Entry 6IOL (electron microscopy, 3.76 A resolution); this record covers chains L and E of the 12 polymer chains in the assembly.

# Chain L
Protein: Multidrug resistance protein MexA
Organism: Pseudomonas aeruginosa
Reference sequence: P52477 (MEXA_PSEAE); residues 2-360 here correspond to UniProt positions 25-383 (UniProt number = residue number + 23)
Chain sequence (362 residues; each row starts with the number of its first residue; numbers below 1 keep their minus sign (Gly-1 is residue -1)):
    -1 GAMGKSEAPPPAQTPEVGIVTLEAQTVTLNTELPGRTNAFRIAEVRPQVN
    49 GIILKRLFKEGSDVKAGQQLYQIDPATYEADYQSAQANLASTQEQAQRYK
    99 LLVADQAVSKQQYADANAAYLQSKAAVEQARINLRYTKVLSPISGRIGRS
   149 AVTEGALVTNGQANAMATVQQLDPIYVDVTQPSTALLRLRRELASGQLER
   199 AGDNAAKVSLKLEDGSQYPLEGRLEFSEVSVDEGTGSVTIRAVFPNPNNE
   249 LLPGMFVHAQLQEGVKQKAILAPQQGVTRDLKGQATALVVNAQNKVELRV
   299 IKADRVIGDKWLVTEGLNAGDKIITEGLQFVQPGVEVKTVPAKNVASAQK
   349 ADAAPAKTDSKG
Unresolved in the structure: -1 to 10, 347-360
Differences from the reference sequence: expression tag (-1 to 1)
What the authors report for this chain:
  - mutagenesis - L100D: abolished binding to Outer membrane protein OprM
  - mutagenesis - L100D: abolished growth in response to drug resistance
  - mutagenesis - R96A, L99D, D103A, Q104A: unchanged binding to Outer membrane protein OprM
  - mutagenesis - R96D, S107D: decreased binding to Outer membrane protein OprM
  - mutagenesis - R39D, S107D, R147D: decreased growth in response to drug resistance
  - mutagenesis - R39D, R147D: abolished binding to another copy of this molecule
  - mutagenesis - R34A, R34D, T233A, T233V, R277A, R277D: abolished binding to Multidrug resistance protein MexB (chain E)

# Chain E
Protein: Multidrug resistance protein MexB
Organism: Pseudomonas aeruginosa PAO1
Reference sequence: P52002 (MEXB_PSEAE); residue numbers follow UniProt; this construct covers 1-1046
Chain sequence (1054 residues; row label = number of the first residue in the row):
     1 MSKFFIDRPIFAWVIALVIMLAGGLSILSLPVNQYPAIAPPAIAVQVSYP
    51 GASAETVQDTVVQVIEQQMNGIDNLRYISSESNSDGSMTITVTFEQGTDP
   101 DIAQVQVQNKLQLATPLLPQEVQRQGIRVTKAVKNFLMVVGVVSTDGSMT
   151 KEDLSNYIVSNIQDPLSRTKGVGDFQVFGSQYSMRIWLDPAKLNSYQLTP
   201 GDVSSAIQAQNVQISSGQLGGLPAVKGQQLNATIIGKTRLQTAEQFENIL
   251 LKVNPDGSQVRLKDVADVGLGGQDYSINAQFNGSPASGIAIKLATGANAL
   301 DTAKAIRQTIANLEPFMPQGMKVVYPYDTTPVVSASIHEVVKTLGEAILL
   351 VFLVMYLFLQNFRATLIPTIAVPVVLLGTFGVLAAFGFSINTLTMFGMVL
   401 AIGLLVDDAIVVVENVERVMAEEGLSPREAARKSMGQIQGALVGIAMVLS
   451 AVFLPMAFFGGSTGVIYRQFSITIVSAMALSVIVALILTPALCATMLKPI
   501 EKGDHGEHKGGFFGWFNRMFLSTTHGYERGVASILKHRAPYLLIYVVIVA
   551 GMIWMFTRIPTAFLPDEDQGVLFAQVQTPPGSSAERTQVVVDSMREYLLE
   601 KESSSVSSVFTVTGFNFAGRGQSSGMAFIMLKPWEERPGGENSVFELAKR
   651 AQMHFFSFKDAMVFAFAPPSVLELGNATGFDLFLQDQAGVGHEVLLQARN
   701 KFLMLAAQNPALQRVRPNGMSDEPQYKLEIDDEKASALGVSLADINSTVS
   751 IAWGSSYVNDFIDRGRVKRVYLQGRPDARMNPDDLSKWYVRNDKGEMVPF
   801 NAFATGKWEYGSPKLERYNGVPAMEILGEPAPGLSSGDAMAAVEEIVKQL
   851 PKGVGYSWTGLSYEERLSGSQAPALYALSLLVVFLCLAALYESWSIPFSV
   901 MLVVPLGVIGALLATSMRGLSNDVFFQVGLLTTIGLSAKNAILIVEFAKE
   951 LHEQGKGIVEAAIEACRMRLRPIVMTSLAFILGVVPLAISTGAGSGSQHA
  1001 IGTGVIGGMVTATVLAIFWVPLFYVAVSTLFKDEASKQQASVEKGQLEHH
  1051 HHHH
Unresolved in the structure: 1031-1054
Differences from the reference sequence: expression tag (1047-1054)

# Chain L / chain E interface
Contacting residue pairs (48; chain L residue first):
  Glu14(L) - Lys659(E)
  Gly16(L) - Lys659(E)
  Glu30(L) - Lys787(E)  salt bridge
  Pro32(L) - Asn194(E)
  Pro32(L) - Tyr789(E)
  Arg34(L) - Ser195(E)  hydrogen bond (side chain-backbone)
  Arg34(L) - Gln197(E)
  Pro180(L) - Pro799(E)  hydrophobic
  Pro180(L) - Asn801(E)
  Thr182(L) - Asn801(E)
  Thr182(L) - Ala802(E)
  Glu211(L) - Lys192(E)
  Gly232(L) - Leu738(E)
  Gly232(L) - Asn792(E)  hydrogen bond (backbone-side chain)
  Gly232(L) - Lys794(E)
  Gly232(L) - Val798(E)
  Thr233(L) - Glu796(E)
  Thr233(L) - Met797(E)
  Thr233(L) - Val798(E)
  Thr233(L) - Pro799(E)
  Ser235(L) - Pro799(E)
  Phe254(L) - Ala191(E)
  Phe254(L) - Asn194(E)
  Phe254(L) - Ser195(E)
  His256(L) - Ala191(E)
  Gln273(L) - Arg586(E)
  Arg277(L) - Pro724(E)
  Arg277(L) - Trp808(E)
  Asp278(L) - Tyr810(E)
  Leu279(L) - Glu693(E)
  Leu279(L) - Tyr810(E)  hydrophobic
  Gly281(L) - Trp808(E)
  Arg303(L) - Asp783(E)
  Val304(L) - Asn781(E)
  Val304(L) - Asp783(E)  hydrogen bond (backbone-side chain)
  Trp309(L) - Trp808(E)  hydrophobic
  Glu324(L) - Lys659(E)  salt bridge
  Glu324(L) - Asp660(E)
  Gly325(L) - Asp660(E)
  Gln327(L) - Gln577(E)
  Gln327(L) - Thr578(E)
  Gln327(L) - Pro579(E)
  Phe328(L) - Ala661(E)
  Phe328(L) - Met662(E)  hydrophobic
  Gln330(L) - Met704(E)
  Val338(L) - Lys659(E)
  Asn342(L) - Arg586(E)
  Asn342(L) - Asp660(E)
Also at the interface, not in a pair above, chain L (35 interface residues in all): Gln11, Val15, Ala183, Glu231, Gly234, Thr276, Leu326
Also at the interface, not in a pair above, chain E (34 interface residues in all): Phe656, Phe658, Pro782
Interface features reported in the paper:
  - hot spots on chain L (mutagenesis) - R34A: abolished binding to Multidrug resistance protein MexB (chain E)

# In short
Chain L and chain E form an interface of 35 and 34 residues respectively; the contacts include 3 hydrogen
bonds and 2 salt bridges. Polar contacts include Glu30(L)-Lys787(E), Glu324(L)-Lys659(E) and
Arg34(L)-Ser195(E). From the paper: R34A, R34D and T233A of chain L, among others, abolish binding to
Multidrug resistance protein MexB (chain E); R39D, S107D and R147D of chain L reduce growth in response to
drug resistance; 15 substitutions were tested in all.
Chain L is Multidrug resistance protein MexA (Pseudomonas aeruginosa) and chain E is Multidrug resistance
protein MexB (Pseudomonas aeruginosa PAO1); the structure, Cryo-EM structure of multidrug efflux pump
MexAB-OprM (60 degree state), was determined by electron microscopy together with 6IOK from the same study.
